PDB entry 4BUO | X-ray diffraction, 2.75 A resolution | chains A and C

[Chain A]
Name: Neurotensin receptor type 1
From: Rattus norvegicus
Notes: fragment: residues 50-272 and 291-390
UniProt: P20789 (NTR1_RAT); numbering as in UniProt; present here: 50-272, 291-390
Sequence (335 residues; each row starts with the number of its first residue; note: 18 numbers in that range are skipped by the numbering (no residue carries them; nothing is unmodelled there)):
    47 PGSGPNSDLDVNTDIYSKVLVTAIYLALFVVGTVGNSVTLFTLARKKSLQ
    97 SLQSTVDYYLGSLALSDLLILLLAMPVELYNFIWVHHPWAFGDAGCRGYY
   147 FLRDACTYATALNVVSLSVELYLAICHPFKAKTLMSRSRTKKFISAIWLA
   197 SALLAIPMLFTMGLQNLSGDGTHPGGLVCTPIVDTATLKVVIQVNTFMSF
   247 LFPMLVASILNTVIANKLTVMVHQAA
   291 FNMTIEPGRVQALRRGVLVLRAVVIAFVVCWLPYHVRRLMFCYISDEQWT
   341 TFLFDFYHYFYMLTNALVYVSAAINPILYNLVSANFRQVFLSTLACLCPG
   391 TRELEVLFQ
Disordered / not traced: 47-51, 94-96, 271-272, 291-296, 385-399
Sequence notes: expression tag (47-49, 391-399); engineered mutation Leu86 (Ala in P20789), Asp103 (His in P20789), Tyr105 (His in P20789), Val161 (Ala in P20789), Leu167 (Arg in P20789), Leu213 (Arg in P20789), Leu234 (Val in P20789), Ala253 (Ile in P20789), Arg305 (His in P20789), Val358 (Phe in P20789), Ala362 (Ser in P20789)
Cystine bridges: Cys142-Cys225
Residues lining bound ligands:
  - glycine (GLY), molecule 1: Leu86, Leu89, Asp103, Tyr104, Gly107, Ser108
  - glycine (GLY), molecule 2: Tyr105, Glu166, Met181, Arg185, Phe189
  - glycine (GLY), molecule 3: Leu115, Phe147, Leu148, Ala151, Trp194, Ala198
  - glycine (GLY), molecule 4: Ala140, Arg143, Gly144, Leu205
  - glycine (GLY), molecule 5: Phe206, Thr207, Thr233
  - glycine (GLY), molecule 6: Thr242, Phe246, Leu247, Leu322, His325, Val326, Leu329
UniProt features mapped onto this chain:
  - mutagenesis: Glu166 (E166A: Abolishes signaling via G-proteins; when associated with A-310 and A-358), Leu310 (L310A: Abolishes signaling via G-proteins; when associated with A-166 and A-358)
  - region: Val326 to Tyr349 (Neurotensin binding)
  - lipidation (S-palmitoyl cysteine): Cys386, Cys388
What the authors report for this chain:
  - conformationally variable residues (loop rearrangement): Asp336
  - mutagenesis - A86L/I253A/F358V: increased stability
  - mutagenesis - L167R: decreased expression
  - mutagenesis - L167R (Tm 34 degC): unchanged stability

[Chain C]
Name: Neurotensin/neuromedin N
From: Rattus norvegicus
Notes: fragment: c-terminus, residues 8-13
UniProt: P20068 (NEUT_RAT); residues 8-13 here correspond to UniProt positions 157-162 (UniProt number = residue number + 149)
Sequence (10 residues; each row starts with the number of its first residue):
     4 GPGGRRPYIL
Disordered / not traced: 4-7
UniProt features mapped onto this chain:
  - site (Cleavage): Pro10, Tyr11, Tyr11, Ile12

[Chain A / chain C interface]
Contacting residue pairs (36):
  Ser53(A) with Arg8(C)
  Asp54(A) with Arg8(C), hydrogen bond (backbone-side chain)
  Leu55(A) with Tyr11(C), hydrogen bond (backbone-side chain)
  Asp56(A) with Arg8(C), hydrogen bond (backbone-side chain)
  Asn58(A) with Arg8(C)
  Phe128(A) with Ile12(C), hydrophobic
  His132(A) with Tyr11(C), hydrogen bond (backbone-side chain); Ile12(C)
  His133(A) with Tyr11(C)
  Tyr146(A) with Leu13(C), hydrogen bond (side chain-backbone)
  Leu213(A) with Tyr11(C), hydrophobic
  Val224(A) with Tyr11(C), hydrophobic
  Cys225(A) with Tyr11(C)
  Thr226(A) with Tyr11(C), hydrogen bond (side chain-backbone)
  Pro227(A) with Tyr11(C)
  Arg327(A) with Leu13(C), hydrogen bond (side chain-backbone)
  Arg328(A) with Leu13(C)
  Phe331(A) with Arg9(C), hydrogen bond (backbone-side chain); Pro10(C); Tyr11(C); Ile12(C); Leu13(C), hydrophobic
  Cys332(A) with Arg9(C), hydrogen bond (backbone-side chain)
  Ile334(A) with Arg9(C), hydrogen bond (backbone-side chain)
  Ser335(A) with Arg9(C)
  Asp336(A) with Arg9(C), salt bridge
  Trp339(A) with Arg8(C); Arg9(C); Pro10(C), hydrophobic
  Phe344(A) with Arg8(C); Arg9(C); Pro10(C)
  Tyr347(A) with Pro10(C), hydrophobic; Ile12(C), hydrogen bond (side chain-backbone); Leu13(C)
  Tyr351(A) with Leu13(C)
Other interface residues (no listed pair), chain A (30 interface residues in all): Met208, Leu234, Ile238, Tyr333, His348
Interface features reported in the paper:
  - pairs named by the authors: Asp336(A)-Arg9(C) (salt bridge)

[Overview]
30 residues of chain A face 6 of chain C across their interface, with 11 hydrogen bonds and 1 salt bridge.
Polar contacts include Asp336(A)-Arg9(C), Asp54(A)-Arg8(C) and Leu55(A)-Tyr11(C). The authors report a salt
bridge between Asp336(A) and Arg9(C). From the paper: A86L/I253A/F358V of chain A increase stability;
conformational variability at Asp336(A).
Chain A is Neurotensin receptor type 1 and chain C is Neurotensin/neuromedin N, both from Rattus norvegicus;
the structure, High Resolution Structure of Thermostable Agonist-bound Neurotensin Receptor 1 Mutant without
Lysozyme Fusion, was determined by X-ray diffraction (same publication as 3ZEV, 4BV0 and 4BWB).
